Entry 8VVM (X-ray diffraction, 2.90 A resolution); this record covers chains A and G of the 3 polymer chains in the assembly.

# Chain A
Molecule: S1CE1 VARIANT OF FAB-EPR-1 heavy chain
Organism: Homo sapiens
Notes: engineered mutation(s): E162G; antibody fragment or engineered binder
Sequence (224 residues; each row starts with the number of its first residue; note: 11 numbers in that range are skipped by the numbering (no residue carries them; nothing is unmodelled there)):
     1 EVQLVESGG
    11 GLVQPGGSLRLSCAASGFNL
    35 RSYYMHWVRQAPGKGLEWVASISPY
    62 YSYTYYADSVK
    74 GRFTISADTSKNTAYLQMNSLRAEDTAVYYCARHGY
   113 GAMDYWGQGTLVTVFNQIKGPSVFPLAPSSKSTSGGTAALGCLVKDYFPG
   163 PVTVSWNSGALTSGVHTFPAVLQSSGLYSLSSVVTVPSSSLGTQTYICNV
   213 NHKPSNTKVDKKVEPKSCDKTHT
Not modelled in the structure: 231-235
Disulfide bonds: C23-C104, C154-C210
Ion coordination: Na+: S193 (shared with T198(G) of chain G)

# Chain G
Molecule: S1CE1 VARIANT OF FAB-EPR-1 light chain
Organism: Homo sapiens
Notes: antibody fragment or engineered binder
Sequence (212 residues; numbered 1 to 232; 20 numbers in that range are skipped by the numbering (no residue carries them; nothing is unmodelled there); the number before each row is that of its first residue):
     1 DIQMTQSPSSLSASVGDRVTITCRASQSV
    36 SSAVAWYQQKPGKAPKLLIYSA
    65 SSLYSGVP
    74 SRFSGSR
    83 SGTDFTLTISSLQPEDFATYYCQQSSY
   114 SLITFGQGTKVEIKRTVAAPSVFIFPPSDEQLKSGTASVVCLLNNFYPRE
   164 AKVSWYVDNALQSGNSQESVTEQDSKDSTYSLSSTLTLSKADYEKHKVYA
   214 CEVTQGTTSVTKSFNRGEC
Disulfide bonds: C23-C104, C154-C214
Ion coordination: Na+: T198 (shared with S193(A) of chain A)

# Chain A / chain G interface
Contacting residue pairs (60; chain A residue first):
  H40(A) - I116(G)
  V42(A) - F118(G)  hydrophobic
  Q44(A) - Q44(G)  hydrogen bond
  Q44(A) - Y103(G)
  G49(A) - Y103(G)
  L50(A) - P50(G)  hydrophobic
  L50(A) - Y103(G)  hydrophobic
  L50(A) - F118(G)
  W52(A) - S114(G)
  W52(A) - L115(G)  hydrophobic
  W52(A) - I116(G)
  W52(A) - F118(G)
  Y66(A) - S114(G)
  Y103(A) - Q44(G)
  Y109(A) - Y55(G)
  A114(A) - A40(G)  hydrophobic
  A114(A) - Y42(G)
  A114(A) - L52(G)  hydrophobic
  A114(A) - Q105(G)
  M115(A) - Y42(G)  hydrogen bond (backbone-side chain)
  M115(A) - L52(G)
  M115(A) - Q105(G)
  D116(A) - Y68(G)
  W118(A) - Y42(G)
  W118(A) - A49(G)  hydrophobic
  W118(A) - P50(G)
  G119(A) - A49(G)
  V135(A) - E143(G)
  F136(A) - S141(G)
  F136(A) - E143(G)
  F136(A) - Q144(G)
  P137(A) - S141(G)
  P137(A) - E143(G)
  L138(A) - F138(G)  hydrophobic
  A139(A) - F138(G)
  S142(A) - C232(G)  hydrogen bond (side chain-backbone)
  A151(A) - F136(G)  hydrophobic
  A151(A) - F138(G)
  L155(A) - S151(G)
  K157(A) - Q144(G)
  K157(A) - T149(G)
  K157(A) - S151(G)
  H178(A) - N157(G)
  H178(A) - N158(G)  hydrogen bond
  H178(A) - S194(G)  hydrogen bond
  F180(A) - L155(G)  hydrophobic
  F180(A) - S182(G)
  F180(A) - T184(G)
  F180(A) - S194(G)
  F180(A) - L195(G)
  F180(A) - S196(G)
  P181(A) - S182(G)  hydrogen bond (backbone-side chain)
  P181(A) - V183(G)
  V183(A) - Q180(G)
  L184(A) - Q180(G)
  Q185(A) - Q180(G)
  V195(A) - L155(G)  hydrophobic
  T197(A) - N157(G)
  K223(A) - E143(G)  salt bridge
  C230(A) - C232(G)  disulfide
Interface residues without a listed pair, chain A (41 interface residues in all): K48, E51, S55, A150, L152, T179, S186, S229
Interface residues without a listed pair, chain G (36 interface residues in all): K48, V153, E181, D187
Disulfides between the chains: C230(A)-C232(G)

# In short
The interface between chain A and chain G involves 41 residues on one side and 36 on the other; the contacts
include 1 disulfide bond, 6 hydrogen bonds and 1 salt bridge. Polar pairs include K223(A)-E143(G),
Q44(A)-Q44(G) and M115(A)-Y42(G).
Here chain A is S1CE1 VARIANT OF FAB-EPR-1 heavy chain and chain G is S1CE1 VARIANT OF FAB-EPR-1 light chain,
both from Homo sapiens. Entry 8VVM (Structure of FabS1CE1-EPR1-1 in complex with the erythropoietin receptor)
was determined by X-ray diffraction together with 8VTP, 8VTR, 8VU1, 8VU4, 8VUA, 8VUC, 8VUI and 8VVO from the
same study.
